7M7I - chains B and D of the 6 polymer chains in the assembly; structure by electron microscopy, 3.40 A resolution.

Chain B:
Protein: EryAI
Source organism: Saccharopolyspora erythraea
Reference sequence: Q5UNP6 (Q5UNP6_SACER); the construct has insertions or renumbered stretches relative to UniProt, so the offset changes along the chain: 32-1485 = UniProt 557-2010; 1491-1573 = UniProt 3463-3545
Amino-acid sequence (1593 residues; each row starts with the number of its first residue):
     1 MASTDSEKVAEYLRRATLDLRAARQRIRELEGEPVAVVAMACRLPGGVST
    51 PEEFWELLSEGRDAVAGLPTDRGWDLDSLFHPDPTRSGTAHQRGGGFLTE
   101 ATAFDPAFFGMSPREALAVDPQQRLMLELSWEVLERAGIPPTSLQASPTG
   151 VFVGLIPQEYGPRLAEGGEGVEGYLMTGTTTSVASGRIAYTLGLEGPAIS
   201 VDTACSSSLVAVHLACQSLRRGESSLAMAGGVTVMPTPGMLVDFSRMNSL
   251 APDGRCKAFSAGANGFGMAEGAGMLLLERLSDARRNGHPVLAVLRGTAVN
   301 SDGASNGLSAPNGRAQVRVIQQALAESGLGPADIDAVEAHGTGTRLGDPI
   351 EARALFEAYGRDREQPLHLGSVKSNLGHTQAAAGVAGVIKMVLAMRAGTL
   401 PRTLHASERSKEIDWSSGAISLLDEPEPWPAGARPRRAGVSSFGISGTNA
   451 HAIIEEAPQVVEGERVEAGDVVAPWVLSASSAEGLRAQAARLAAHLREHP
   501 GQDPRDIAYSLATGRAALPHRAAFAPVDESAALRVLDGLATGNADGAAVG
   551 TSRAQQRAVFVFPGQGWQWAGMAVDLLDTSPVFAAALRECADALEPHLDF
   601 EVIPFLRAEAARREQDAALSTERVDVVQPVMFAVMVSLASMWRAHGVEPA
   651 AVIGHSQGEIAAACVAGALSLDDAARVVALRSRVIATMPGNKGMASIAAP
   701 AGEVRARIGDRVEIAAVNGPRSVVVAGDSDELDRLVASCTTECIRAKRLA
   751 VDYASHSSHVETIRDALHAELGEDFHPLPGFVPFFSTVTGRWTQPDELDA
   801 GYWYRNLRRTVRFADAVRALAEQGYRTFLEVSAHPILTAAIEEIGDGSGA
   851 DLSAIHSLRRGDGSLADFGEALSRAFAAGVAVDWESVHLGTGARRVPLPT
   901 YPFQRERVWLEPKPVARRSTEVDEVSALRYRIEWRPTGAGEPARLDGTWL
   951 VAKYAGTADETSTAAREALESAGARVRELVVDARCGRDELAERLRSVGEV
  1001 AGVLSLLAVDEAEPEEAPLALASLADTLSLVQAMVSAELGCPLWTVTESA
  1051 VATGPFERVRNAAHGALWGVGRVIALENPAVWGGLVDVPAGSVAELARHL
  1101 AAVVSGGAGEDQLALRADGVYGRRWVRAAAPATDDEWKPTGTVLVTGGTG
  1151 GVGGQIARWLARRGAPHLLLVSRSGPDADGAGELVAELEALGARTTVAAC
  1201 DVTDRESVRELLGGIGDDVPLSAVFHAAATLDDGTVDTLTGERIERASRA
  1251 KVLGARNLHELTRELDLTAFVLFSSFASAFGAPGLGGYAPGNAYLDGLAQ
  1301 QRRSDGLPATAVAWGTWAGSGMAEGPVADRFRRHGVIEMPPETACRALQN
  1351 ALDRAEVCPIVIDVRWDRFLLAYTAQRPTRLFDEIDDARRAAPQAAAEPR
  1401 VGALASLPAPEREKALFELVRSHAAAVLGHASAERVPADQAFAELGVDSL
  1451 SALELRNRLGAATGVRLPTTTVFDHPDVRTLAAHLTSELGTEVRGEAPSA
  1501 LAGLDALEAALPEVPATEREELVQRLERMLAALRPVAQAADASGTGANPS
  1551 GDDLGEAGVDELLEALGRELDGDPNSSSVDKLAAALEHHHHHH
Disordered / not traced: 913-1403, 1491-1593
Construct notes: expression tag (1-31, 1574-1593); linker (1486-1490)
Covalent attachments: compound PN7 linked to Ser1449

Chain D:
Protein: 1B2 (heavy chain)
Source organism: Homo sapiens
Amino-acid sequence (236 residues; each row starts with the number of its first residue):
     1 LFAIPLVVPFYSHSALDVVMTQSPLSLPVTPGEPASISCRSSQSLLHSNG
    51 YNYLDWYLQKPGQSPQLLIYLGSNRASGVPDRFSGSGSGTDFTLKISRVE
   101 AEDVGVYYCMQSLQTPRLTFGPGTKVDIKRTVAAPSVFIFPPSDEQLKSG
   151 TASVVCLLNNFYPRGAKVQWKVDNALQSGNSQESVTEQDSKDSTYSLSST
   201 LTLSKADYEKHKVYACEVTHQGLSSPVTKSFNRGEC
Disordered / not traced: 1-16, 173-176, 210-214, 232-236
Disulfides: Cys39-Cys109, Cys156-Cys216

How chain B and chain D interact:
Contacting residue pairs - 17 pairs, chain B then chain D:
  Ala10(B) - Asn49(D)  hydrogen bond (backbone-side chain)
  Leu13(B) - Tyr51(D)  hydrophobic
  Leu13(B) - Leu71(D)  hydrophobic
  Arg14(B) - Tyr51(D)
  Thr17(B) - Tyr51(D)
  Thr17(B) - Asn74(D)
  Leu20(B) - Tyr70(D)
  Arg21(B) - Ser73(D)  hydrogen bond
  Arg21(B) - Asn74(D)  hydrogen bond
  Arg24(B) - Arg75(D)
  Arg24(B) - Ala76(D)
  Arg24(B) - Ser77(D)
  Arg28(B) - Asp81(D)  salt bridge
  Ala325(B) - Arg98(D)
  Gly328(B) - Arg98(D)
  Leu329(B) - Arg98(D)  hydrogen bond (backbone-side chain)
  Asp362(B) - Pro31(D)
Other interface residues (no listed pair), chain B (15 interface residues in all): Glu11, Leu324, Ala332
Other interface residues (no listed pair), chain D (13 interface residues in all): Gly32

In short:
Chain B and chain D form an interface of 15 and 13 residues respectively, with 4 hydrogen bonds and 1 salt
bridge. Polar pairs include Arg28(B)-Asp81(D), Ala10(B)-Asn49(D) and Arg21(B)-Ser73(D). Compound PN7 is
covalently linked to Ser1449(B).
Chain B is EryAI (Saccharopolyspora erythraea) and chain D is 1B2 (heavy chain) (Homo sapiens); the structure,
6-Deoxyerythronolide B synthase (DEBS) module 1 in complex with antibody fragment 1B2 (TE-free), was
determined by electron microscopy together with 7M7E, 7M7F, 7M7G, 7M7H and 7M7J from the same study.
